Entry 9CGX (electron microscopy, 2.97 A resolution); this record covers chains A and B of the 6 polymer chains in the assembly.

[Chain A (and B)]
Molecule: Isoform Fetal-tau of Microtubule-associated protein tau
From: Homo sapiens
Notes: chain B of this document is another copy of the same molecule, construct and numbering; everything in this record applies to it too
UniProtKB: P10636 (TAU_HUMAN), isoform P10636-2; residues 90-441 here correspond to UniProt positions 1-352 (UniProt number = residue number - 89)
Amino-acid sequence (352 residues; each row starts with the number of its first residue):
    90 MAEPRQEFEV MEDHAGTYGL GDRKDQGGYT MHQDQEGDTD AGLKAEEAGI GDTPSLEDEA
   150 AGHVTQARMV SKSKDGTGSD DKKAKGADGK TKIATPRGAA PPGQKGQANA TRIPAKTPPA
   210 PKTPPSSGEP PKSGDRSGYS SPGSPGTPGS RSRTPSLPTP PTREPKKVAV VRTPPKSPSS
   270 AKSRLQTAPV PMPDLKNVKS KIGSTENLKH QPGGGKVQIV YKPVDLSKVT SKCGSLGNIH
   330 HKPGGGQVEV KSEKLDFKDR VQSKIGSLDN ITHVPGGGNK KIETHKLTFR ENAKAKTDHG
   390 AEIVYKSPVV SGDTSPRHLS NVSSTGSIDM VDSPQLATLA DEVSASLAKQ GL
Disordered / not traced: 90-306, 381-441
Curated features (UniProtKB/Swiss-Prot):
  - site (Not glycated): K113, K133
  - modified residue: A91 (N-acetylalanine), Y107 (Phosphotyrosine), Y118 (Phosphotyrosine), T200 (Phosphothreonine)
  - cross-link: K133 (Glycyl lysine isopeptide (Lys-Gly) (interchain with G-Cter in ubiquitin))

[Interface between chain A and chain B]
Residue-residue contacts (8):
  K331(A) with Q336(B); E338(B), salt bridge
  P332(A) with Q336(B)
  G333(A) with G335(B)
  G334(A) with G333(B)
  G335(A) with G333(B), hydrogen bond (backbone-backbone)
  Q336(A) with K331(B), hydrogen bond (side chain-backbone); G333(B)

[Overview]
The interface between chain A and chain B involves 6 residues on one side and 5 on the other; the contacts
include 2 hydrogen bonds and 1 salt bridge. Polar contacts include K331(A)-E338(B), Q336(A)-K331(B) and
G335(A)-G333(B).
Both chains are Isoform Fetal-tau of Microtubule-associated protein tau (Homo sapiens). Entry 9CGX
(Alzheimer's Disease Seeded 0N3R Tau Fibrils) was determined by electron microscopy (same publication as
9CGZ).
